PDB entry 8DQW | electron microscopy, 2.10 A resolution | chains C and D of the 10 polymer chains in the assembly

[Chain C]
Protein: Replication factor C subunit 3
Organism: Saccharomyces cerevisiae
UniProtKB: P38629 (RFC3_YEAST); numbering as in UniProt (aligned over 1-340)
Amino-acid sequence (340 residues; row label = number of the first residue in the row):
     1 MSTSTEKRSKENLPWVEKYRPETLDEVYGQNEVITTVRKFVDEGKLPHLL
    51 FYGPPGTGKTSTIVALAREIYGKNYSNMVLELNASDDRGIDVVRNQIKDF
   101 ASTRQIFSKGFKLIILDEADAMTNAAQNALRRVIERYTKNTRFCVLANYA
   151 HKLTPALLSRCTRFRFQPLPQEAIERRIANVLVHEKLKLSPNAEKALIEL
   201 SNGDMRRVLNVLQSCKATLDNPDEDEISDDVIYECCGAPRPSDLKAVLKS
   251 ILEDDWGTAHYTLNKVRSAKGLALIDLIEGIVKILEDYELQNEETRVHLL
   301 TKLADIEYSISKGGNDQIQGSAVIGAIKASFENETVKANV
Unresolved in the structure: 1-8, 336-340
Swiss-Prot annotation at these positions:
  - binding site (ATP): Val16 to Tyr19, Arg20, Tyr28, Gly53 to Ser61, Asn148, Arg206
  - modified residue: Ser2 (N-acetylserine)
Bound ions: Mg2+: Thr60 (together with ATP-gamma-S)
Small-molecule neighbours:
  - ATP-gamma-S (AGS; phosphothiophosphoric acid-adenylate ester): Val16, Tyr19, Arg20, Pro21, Glu26, Val27, Tyr28, Gly53, Pro54, Pro55, Gly56, Thr57, Gly58, Lys59, Thr60, Ser61, Asn148, Arg177, Met205, Arg206, Leu209
  - ATP-gamma-S: Arg131, Glu135, Ala156, Arg160

[Chain D]
Protein: Replication factor C subunit 2
Organism: Saccharomyces cerevisiae
UniProtKB: P40348 (RFC2_YEAST); residue numbers follow UniProt; this construct covers 1-353
Amino-acid sequence (353 residues; each row starts with the number of its first residue):
     1 MFEGFGPNKKRKISKLAAEQSLAQQPWVEKYRPKNLDEVTAQDHAVTVLK
    51 KTLKSANLPHMLFYGPPGTGKTSTILALTKELYGPDLMKSRILELNASDE
   101 RGISIVREKVKNFARLTVSKPSKHDLENYPCPPYKIIILDEADSMTADAQ
   151 SALRRTMETYSGVTRFCLICNYVTRIIDPLASRCSKFRFKALDASNAIDR
   201 LRFISEQENVKCDDGVLERILDISAGDLRRGITLLQSASKGAQYLGDGKN
   251 ITSTQVEELAGVVPHDILIEIVEKVKSGDFDEIKKYVNTFMKSGWSAASV
   301 VNQLHEYYITNDNFDTNFKNQISWLLFTTDSRLNNGTNEHIQLLNLLVKI
   351 SQL
Unresolved in the structure: 1-18
Swiss-Prot annotation at these positions:
  - binding site (ATP): Val28, Arg32, Gly65 to Ser73, Asn171, Arg229
  - modified residue: Met1 (N-acetylmethionine)
Bound ions: Mg2+: Thr72 (together with ATP-gamma-S)
Small-molecule neighbours:
  - ATP-gamma-S (AGS; phosphothiophosphoric acid-adenylate ester), molecule 1: Val28, Tyr31, Arg32, Pro33, Glu38, Val39, Thr40, Gln42, Pro66, Pro67, Gly68, Thr69, Gly70, Lys71, Thr72, Ser73, Asn171, Leu192, Arg200, Leu228, Arg229, Ile232
  - ATP-gamma-S (AGS), molecule 2: Arg154, Glu158, Pro179, Arg183

[How chain C and chain D interact]
Pairs across the interface (83):
  Glu11(C) - Asn57(D)
  Asn12(C) - Ala56(D)
  Asn12(C) - Asn57(D)  hydrogen bond (backbone-side chain)
  Asn12(C) - Arg165(D)  hydrogen bond (backbone-side chain)
  Leu13(C) - Asn57(D)  hydrogen bond (backbone-side chain)
  Leu13(C) - Ser161(D)
  Leu13(C) - Gly162(D)
  Pro14(C) - Asn57(D)
  Pro14(C) - Leu58(D)
  Pro14(C) - Pro59(D)  hydrophobic
  Pro14(C) - Arg165(D)
  Trp15(C) - Asn57(D)
  Glu17(C) - Glu158(D)
  Glu17(C) - Ser161(D)
  Arg20(C) - Glu158(D)  salt bridge
  Thr60(C) - Arg155(D)
  Asn83(C) - Arg155(D)
  Ala84(C) - Arg107(D)  hydrogen bond (backbone-side chain)
  Ala84(C) - Ser151(D)
  Ser85(C) - Arg107(D)
  Ser85(C) - Lys111(D)  hydrogen bond
  Ser85(C) - Ala152(D)
  Ser85(C) - Thr156(D)
  Asp86(C) - Arg107(D)
  Asp86(C) - Lys111(D)  salt bridge
  Asp117(C) - Arg155(D)  salt bridge
  Glu118(C) - Arg154(D)  salt bridge
  Glu118(C) - Arg155(D)
  Asn148(C) - Arg154(D)  hydrogen bond
  Tyr149(C) - Pro179(D)
  Asp204(C) - Ser182(D)  hydrogen bond
  Arg206(C) - Glu158(D)  salt bridge
  Arg206(C) - Ser182(D)  hydrogen bond
  Arg206(C) - Arg183(D)
  Arg207(C) - Lys186(D)
  Asn210(C) - Ser182(D)  hydrogen bond (side chain-backbone)
  Asn210(C) - Arg183(D)
  Asn210(C) - Cys184(D)
  Asn210(C) - Ser185(D)
  Gln213(C) - Asn57(D)  hydrogen bond (side chain-backbone)
  Gln213(C) - Pro59(D)
  Ser214(C) - Ser185(D)
  Ala217(C) - Val48(D)  hydrophobic
  Ala217(C) - Lys51(D)
  Leu219(C) - Lys51(D)
  Glu234(C) - His44(D)
  Gly237(C) - Arg188(D)  hydrogen bond (backbone-side chain)
  Trp256(C) - Thr316(D)
  Trp256(C) - Lys319(D)
  Trp256(C) - Asn320(D)  hydrogen bond
  Trp256(C) - Ser323(D)
  His260(C) - Ile309(D)
  Lys270(C) - Lys190(D)  hydrogen bond (backbone-side chain)
  Gly271(C) - Arg188(D)  hydrogen bond (backbone-side chain)
  Gly271(C) - Lys190(D)
  Leu272(C) - Arg188(D)
  Ala273(C) - Arg188(D)
  Lys302(C) - Trp324(D)
  Asp305(C) - Phe327(D)
  Ile306(C) - Phe327(D)  hydrophobic
  Ser309(C) - Phe327(D)
  Ser309(C) - Ser331(D)
  Ser311(C) - Tyr172(D)
  Ser311(C) - Thr174(D)
  Lys312(C) - Tyr172(D)
  Lys312(C) - Asn334(D)
  Lys312(C) - Asn335(D)
  Gly313(C) - Tyr172(D)
  Asn315(C) - Asn302(D)  hydrogen bond
  Asn315(C) - Asp330(D)  hydrogen bond (backbone-side chain)
  Gln317(C) - His305(D)
  Ile318(C) - Val301(D)  hydrophobic
  Ile318(C) - His305(D)
  Ile318(C) - Leu326(D)
  Ile318(C) - Phe327(D)  hydrophobic
  Ser321(C) - His305(D)  hydrogen bond
  Ser321(C) - Ile309(D)
  Ser321(C) - Ser323(D)
  Ala322(C) - Phe327(D)  hydrophobic
  Gly325(C) - Asn320(D)
  Gly325(C) - Ser323(D)
  Lys328(C) - Asn320(D)
  Glu332(C) - Asn320(D)  hydrogen bond
Interface residues without a listed pair, chain C (54 interface residues in all): Pro55, Glu81, Asp87, Thr218, Gly314, Gln319, Ala329
Interface residues without a listed pair, chain D (47 interface residues in all): His60, Pro133, Asp178, Phe187

[Overview]
The interface between chain C and chain D involves 54 residues on one side and 47 on the other, with 18
hydrogen bonds and 5 salt bridges. Polar pairs include Arg20(C)-Glu158(D), Asp86(C)-Lys111(D) and
Asp117(C)-Arg155(D). One ATP-gamma-S molecule is bound between chain C and chain D.
Here chain C is Replication factor C subunit 3 and chain D is Replication factor C subunit 2, both from
Saccharomyces cerevisiae. Entry 8DQW (Open state of Rad24-RFC:9-1-1 bound to a 5' ss/dsDNA junction) was
determined by electron microscopy together with 8DQX, 8DQZ, 8DR0, 8DR1, 8DR3, 8DR4 and 3 further entries from
the same study.
